Entry 9BDD (electron microscopy, 2.86 A resolution); this record covers chains E and T of the 6 polymer chains in the assembly.

Chain E:
Name: DNA-directed RNA polymerase, mitochondrial
From: Homo sapiens
UniProtKB: O00411 (RPOM_HUMAN); residues 120-1230 here = UniProt positions 120-1230
Chain sequence (1119 residues; each row starts with the number of its first residue):
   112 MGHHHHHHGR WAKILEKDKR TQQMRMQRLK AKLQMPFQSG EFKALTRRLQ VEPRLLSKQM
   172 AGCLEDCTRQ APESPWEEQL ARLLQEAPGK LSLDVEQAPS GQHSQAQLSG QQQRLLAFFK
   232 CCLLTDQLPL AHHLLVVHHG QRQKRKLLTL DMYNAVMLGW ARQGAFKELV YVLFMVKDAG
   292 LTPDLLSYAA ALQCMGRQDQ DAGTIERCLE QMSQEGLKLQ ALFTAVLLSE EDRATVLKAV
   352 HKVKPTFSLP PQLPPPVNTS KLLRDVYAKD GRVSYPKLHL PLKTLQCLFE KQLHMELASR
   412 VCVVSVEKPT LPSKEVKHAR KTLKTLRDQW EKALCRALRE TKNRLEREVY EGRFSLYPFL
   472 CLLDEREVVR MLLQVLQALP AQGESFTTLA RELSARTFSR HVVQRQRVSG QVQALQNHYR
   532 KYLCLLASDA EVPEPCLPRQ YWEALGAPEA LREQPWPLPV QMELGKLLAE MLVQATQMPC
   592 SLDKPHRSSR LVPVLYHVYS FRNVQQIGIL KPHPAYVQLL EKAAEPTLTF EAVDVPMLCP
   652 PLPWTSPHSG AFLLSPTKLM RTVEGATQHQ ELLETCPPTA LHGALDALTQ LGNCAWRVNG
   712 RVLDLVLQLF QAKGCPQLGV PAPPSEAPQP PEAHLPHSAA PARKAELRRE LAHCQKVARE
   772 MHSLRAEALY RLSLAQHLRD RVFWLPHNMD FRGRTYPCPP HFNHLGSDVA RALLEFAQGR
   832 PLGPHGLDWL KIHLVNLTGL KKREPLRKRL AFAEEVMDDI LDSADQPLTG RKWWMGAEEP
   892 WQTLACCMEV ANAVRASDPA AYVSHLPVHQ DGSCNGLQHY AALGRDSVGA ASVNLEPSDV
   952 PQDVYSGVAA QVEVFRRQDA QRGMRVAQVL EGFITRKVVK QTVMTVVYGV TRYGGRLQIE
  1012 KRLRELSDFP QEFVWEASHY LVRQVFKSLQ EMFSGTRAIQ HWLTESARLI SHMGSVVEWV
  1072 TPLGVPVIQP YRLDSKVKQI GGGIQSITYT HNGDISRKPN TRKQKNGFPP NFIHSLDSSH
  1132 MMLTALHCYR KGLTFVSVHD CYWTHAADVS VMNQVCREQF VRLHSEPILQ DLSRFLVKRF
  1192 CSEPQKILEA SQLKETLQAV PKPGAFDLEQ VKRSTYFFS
Not modelled in the structure: 112-217, 593-599, 1086-1106
Sequence notes: expression tag (112-119); conflict Ala555 (Glu in O00411)
Ligand contacts: AMP-CPP (APC; diphosphomethylphosphonic acid adenosyl ester): Lys853, Glu889, Tyr956, Arg987, Lys991, Met995, Tyr999
UniProt features mapped onto this chain:
  - active site: Asp922, Lys991, Asp1151
  - natural variant: Gln149 to Ser1230 (deletion: In COXPD55), His250 (H250D: In COXPD55), Ala555 (E555A: this construct carries the variant), Pro566 (P566S: In COXPD55), Ser611 (S611F: In COXPD55), Phe641 (F641L: In COXPD55), Pro742 to Pro747 (deletion: In COXPD55), Pro810 (P810S: In COXPD55; uncertain significance), Asp870 (D870N: In COXPD55; uncertain significance), Cys925 to Ser1230 (deletion: In COXPD55), Arg1013 (R1013C: In COXPD55), Ser1193 (S1193F: In COXPD55)
What the authors report for this chain:
  - binding site for AMP-CPP: Lys853, Arg987, Lys991
  - mutagenesis - Q992A, T996A, Q1009A: decreased catalytic activity
  - mutagenesis - Y999F: increased catalytic activity on dNTP
  - mutagenesis - Y999F/H1125A: increased catalytic activity on dNTPs

Chain T:
Molecule: Template Strand DNA (TS31mt_+1A)
Sequence (34 nucleotides; each row starts with the number of its first residue; numbers below 1 keep their minus sign (DG-12 is residue -12)):
   -12 GGTCGTCTGG CGAGCGCGCC GTTACACCAT GTCC
Not modelled in the structure: 18-21

Interface between chain E and chain T:
Pairs across the interface (41; chain E residue first):
  Gln493(E) - DT9(T)  hydrogen bond to the phosphate
  Phe612(E) - DT9(T)  sugar contact
  Arg613(E) - DT9(T)  sugar contact
  Asn614(E) - DT9(T)  hydrogen bond to the base
  Arg672(E) - DG3(T)  hydrogen bond to the phosphate
  Arg672(E) - DC4(T)  salt bridge to the phosphate
  Leu762(E) - DC12(T)  phosphate contact
  Gln766(E) - DC12(T)  hydrogen bond to the phosphate
  His773(E) - DC7(T)  sugar contact
  Ser774(E) - DC6(T)  hydrogen bond to the base
  Ser774(E) - DC7(T)  hydrogen bond to the sugar
  Ala777(E) - DC6(T)  phosphate contact
  Glu778(E) - DG5(T)  phosphate contact
  Glu778(E) - DC6(T)  phosphate contact
  Asp801(E) - DG3(T)  sugar contact
  Phe802(E) - DC2(T)  phosphate contact
  Arg803(E) - DC2(T)  salt bridge to the phosphate
  Arg805(E) - DG1(T)  base contact
  Tyr807(E) - DC2(T)  hydrogen bond to the base
  Tyr807(E) - DG3(T)  hydrogen bond to the sugar
  Pro811(E) - DC4(T)  phosphate contact
  Pro811(E) - DG5(T)  phosphate contact
  His812(E) - DG5(T)  phosphate contact
  His812(E) - DC6(T)  salt bridge to the phosphate
  Thr996(E) - DA0(T)  hydrogen bond to the base
  Tyr999(E) - DA0(T)  sugar contact
  Tyr999(E) - DG1(T)  stacking on the base
  Gly1000(E) - DA0(T)  sugar contact
  Val1001(E) - DA0(T)  sugar contact
  Thr1002(E) - DG-1(T)  phosphate contact
  Thr1002(E) - DA0(T)  hydrogen bond to the phosphate
  Tyr1004(E) - DG-1(T)  stacking on the base
  Gly1005(E) - DA0(T)  phosphate contact
  Gln1009(E) - DA0(T)  base contact
  Tyr1082(E) - DG1(T)  hydrogen bond to the phosphate
  Tyr1082(E) - DC2(T)  hydrogen bond to the phosphate
  Arg1113(E) - DC-2(T)  hydrogen bond to the base
  Lys1114(E) - DG1(T)  phosphate contact
  Asn1122(E) - DG1(T)  phosphate contact
  Asn1122(E) - DC2(T)  hydrogen bond to the phosphate
  His1125(E) - DG1(T)  base contact
Interface residues without a listed pair, chain E (35 interface residues in all): Ser611, Ala763, Asn1117, Pro1121
Interface residues without a listed pair, chain T (15 interface residues in all): DG8, DT10, DA13

Overview:
Chain E and chain T form an interface of 35 and 15 residues respectively, with 14 hydrogen bonds, 3 salt
bridges and 2 aromatic stacking contacts. Polar contacts include Asn614(E)-DT9(T), Ser774(E)-DC6(T) and
Tyr807(E)-DC2(T). From the paper: a binding site for AMP-CPP at Lys853(E), Arg987(E) and Lys991(E); Q992A,
T996A and Q1009A of chain E reduce catalytic activity; 5 substitutions were tested in all.
Chain E is DNA-directed RNA polymerase, mitochondrial (Homo sapiens) and chain T is Template Strand DNA
(TS31mt_+1A); the structure, Cryo-EM Structure of Non-Cognate Substrate Bound in the Entry Site (ES) of Human
Mitochondrial Transcription Elongation ..., was determined by electron microscopy together with 8U8U, 8U8V and
9BDC from the same study.
